PDB entry 7Z22 | electron microscopy, 2.95 A resolution | chains A and G of the 12 polymer chains in the assembly

[Chain A (and G)]
Name: Gap junction alpha-1 protein
Source organism: Homo sapiens
Notes: chain G of this document is another copy of the same molecule, construct and numbering; everything in this record applies to it too
UniProtKB: P17302 (CXA1_HUMAN); residues 1-382 here = UniProt positions 1-382
Amino-acid sequence (382 residues; numbered 1 to 382; the number before each row is that of its first residue):
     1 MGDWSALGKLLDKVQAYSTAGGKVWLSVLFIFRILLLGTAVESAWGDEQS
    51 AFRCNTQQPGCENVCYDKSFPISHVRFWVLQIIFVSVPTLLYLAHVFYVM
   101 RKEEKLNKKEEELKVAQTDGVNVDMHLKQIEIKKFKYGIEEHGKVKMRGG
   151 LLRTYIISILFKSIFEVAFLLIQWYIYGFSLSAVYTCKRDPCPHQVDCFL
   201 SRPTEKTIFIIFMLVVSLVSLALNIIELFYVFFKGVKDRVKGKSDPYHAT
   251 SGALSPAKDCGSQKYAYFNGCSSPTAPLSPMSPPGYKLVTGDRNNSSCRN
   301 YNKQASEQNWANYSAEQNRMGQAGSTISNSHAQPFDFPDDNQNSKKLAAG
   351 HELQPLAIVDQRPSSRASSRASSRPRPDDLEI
Unresolved in the structure: 1, 106-150, 236-382
Swiss-Prot annotation at these positions:
  - modified residue: Ser5 (Phosphoserine), Tyr247 (Phosphotyrosine), Ser255 (Phosphoserine), Ser262 (Phosphoserine), Cys271 (S-nitrosocysteine), Thr275 (Phosphothreonine), Ser306 (Phosphoserine), Ser314 (Phosphoserine), Ser325 (Phosphoserine), Thr326 (Phosphothreonine), Ser328 (Phosphoserine), Ser330 (Phosphoserine), Ser344 (Phosphoserine), Ser365 (Phosphoserine), Ser368 (Phosphoserine), Ser369 (Phosphoserine), Ser373 (Phosphoserine)
  - cross-link (Glycyl lysine isopeptide (Lys-Gly)): Lys144 (interchain with G-Cter in SUMO), Lys237 (interchain with G-Cter in SUMO)
  - natural variant: Gly2 (G2V: In ODDD), Leu7 (L7V: In ODDD), Gly8 (G8V: In PPKCA1), Leu11 (L11I: In ODDD; L11P: In ODDD), Tyr17 (Y17S: In ODDD), Ser18 (S18P: In ODDD), Gly21 (G21R: In ODDD), Gly22 (G22E: In ODDD), Lys23 (K23T: In ODDD), Ser27 (S27P: In ODDD), Ile31 (I31M: In ODDD), Ala40 (A40V: In ODDD), 43 further natural variant entries in UniProt
Cystine bridges: Cys54-Cys198, Cys61-Cys192, Cys65-Cys187
Reported in the primary citation:
  - disease-associated variants - Y17S, G21R, L90V: decreased localization (citing earlier work)
  - disease-associated variants - L11I, S18P, G22E, K23T, S27P, I31M, V96M, Y98C (citing earlier work)

[Interface between chain A and chain G]
Pairs across the interface (18):
  Cys54(A) with Gln57(G)
  Asn55(A) with Thr56(G), hydrogen bond; Gln57(G), hydrogen bond (side chain-backbone); Gln58(G), hydrogen bond; Pro193(G)
  Thr56(A) with Asn55(G), hydrogen bond; Gln57(G)
  Gln57(A) with Cys54(G); Asn55(G), hydrogen bond (backbone-side chain); Thr56(G)
  Gln58(A) with Asn55(G), hydrogen bond
  Thr186(A) with His194(G)
  Pro193(A) with Asn55(G)
  His194(A) with Thr186(G); Gln195(G); Asp197(G)
  Gln195(A) with His194(G)
  Asp197(A) with His194(G)
Interface residues without a listed pair, chain A (11 interface residues in all): Val196
Interface residues without a listed pair, chain G (11 interface residues in all): Val196

[Overview]
The chain A/chain G interface involves 11 residues from each chain; the contacts include 6 hydrogen bonds.
Polar contacts include Asn55(A)-Thr56(G), Asn55(A)-Gln57(G) and Asn55(A)-Gln58(G). From the paper: Y17S, G21R
and L90V of chain A reduce localization.
Both chains are Gap junction alpha-1 protein (Homo sapiens). Entry 7Z22 (Connexin43 gap junction channel
structure in nanodisc) was determined by electron microscopy, deposited together with 7Z1T and 7Z23.
